PDB entry 5VXF | X-ray diffraction, 1.75 A resolution | chains A and B

[Chain A (and B)]
Molecule: 3-oxoacyl-[ACP] synthase III
Source organism: Xanthomonas campestris pv. campestris (strain ATCC 33913 / DSM 3586 / NCPPB 528 / LMG 568 / P 25)
Notes: EC 2.3.1.41; chain B of this document is another copy of the same molecule, construct and numbering; everything in this record applies to it too
UniProtKB: Q8PDX2 (Q8PDX2_XANCP); residues 21-358 here correspond to UniProt positions 1-338 (UniProt number = residue number - 20)
Chain sequence (358 residues; numbered 1 to 358; the number before each row is that of its first residue):
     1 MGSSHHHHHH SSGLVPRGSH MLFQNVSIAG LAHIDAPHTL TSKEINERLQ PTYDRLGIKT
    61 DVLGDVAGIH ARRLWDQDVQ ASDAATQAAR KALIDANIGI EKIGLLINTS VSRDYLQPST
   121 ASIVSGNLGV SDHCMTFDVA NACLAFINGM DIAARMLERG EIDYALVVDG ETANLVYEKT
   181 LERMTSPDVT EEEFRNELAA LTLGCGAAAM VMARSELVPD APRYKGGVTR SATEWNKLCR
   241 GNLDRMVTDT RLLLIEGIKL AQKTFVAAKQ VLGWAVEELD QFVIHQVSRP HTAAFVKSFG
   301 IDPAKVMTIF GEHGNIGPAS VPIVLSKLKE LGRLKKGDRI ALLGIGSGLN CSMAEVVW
Not modelled in the structure: 1-13 (chain B: 1-18, 238-249)
Construct notes: initiating methionine (1); expression tag (2-20); engineered mutation Gln117 (Glu97 in Q8PDX2)
Swiss-Prot annotation at these positions:
  - active site: Cys143 (Acyl-thioester intermediate)
  - binding site (Mn(2+)): His38, Asp76
  - site: His285 (Important for activity)

[Interface between chain A and chain B]
Pairs across the interface - 83 pairs, chain A then chain B:
  Met21(A) with Arg159(B), hydrogen bond (backbone-side chain); Gly160(B); Glu161(B)
  Leu22(A) with Arg159(B), hydrogen bond (backbone-side chain)
  Phe23(A) with Arg159(B)
  Val111(A) with Leu116(B)
  Arg113(A) with Arg113(B); Leu116(B)
  Leu116(A) with Val111(B)
  Gln117(A) with Val111(B); Ser347(B), hydrogen bond
  Pro118(A) with Asn236(B); Ser347(B)
  Ser119(A) with Ala140(B)
  Ser122(A) with Thr233(B); Asn236(B); Gly348(B)
  Ile123(A) with Asn236(B)
  Ser125(A) with Thr233(B)
  Gly126(A) with Thr233(B); Asn236(B)
  Val130(A) with Thr233(B)
  Ser131(A) with Ser231(B), hydrogen bond (backbone-side chain)
  Asp132(A) with Arg230(B); Ser231(B), hydrogen bond (backbone-backbone); Lys263(B), salt bridge
  His133(A) with Arg230(B), hydrogen bond
  Cys134(A) with Ser231(B), hydrogen bond (backbone-side chain)
  Thr136(A) with Asn141(B), hydrogen bond (backbone-side chain); Asn350(B)
  Phe137(A) with Ala140(B); Asn141(B); Ile152(B), hydrophobic
  Asp138(A) with Val139(B); Ala140(B), hydrogen bond (backbone-backbone)
  Val139(A) with Phe137(B), hydrophobic; Asp138(B)
  Ala140(A) with Arg113(B); Ser119(B); Phe137(B); Asp138(B), hydrogen bond (backbone-backbone)
  Asn141(A) with Thr136(B), hydrogen bond (side chain-backbone); Phe137(B)
  Arg155(A) with Met156(B); Arg159(B); Glu161(B), salt bridge
  Met156(A) with Arg155(B)
  Glu158(A) with Arg159(B), salt bridge
  Arg159(A) with Met21(B), hydrogen bond (side chain-backbone); Leu22(B), hydrogen bond (side chain-backbone); Phe23(B); Arg155(B); Glu158(B), salt bridge
  Glu161(A) with Arg155(B), salt bridge
  Thr229(A) with Met135(B)
  Arg230(A) with Asp132(B); His133(B), hydrogen bond
  Ser231(A) with Ser131(B), hydrogen bond (side chain-backbone); Asp132(B), hydrogen bond (backbone-backbone); Cys134(B), hydrogen bond (side chain-backbone)
  Thr233(A) with Ser122(B); Ser125(B); Gly126(B); Val130(B)
  Asn236(A) with Pro118(B); Ser122(B); Ile123(B); Gly126(B)
  Cys239(A) with Gln117(B), hydrogen bond; Pro118(B)
  Arg240(A) with Tyr115(B), hydrogen bond; Gln117(B)
  Gly241(A) with Tyr115(B); Leu116(B), hydrogen bond (backbone-backbone); Gln117(B), hydrogen bond (backbone-backbone)
  Asn242(A) with Leu116(B)
  Leu243(A) with Leu116(B), hydrophobic
  Met246(A) with Gln117(B)
  Lys263(A) with Asp132(B), salt bridge
  Ser347(A) with Gln117(B), hydrogen bond; Pro118(B)
  Gly348(A) with Ser122(B)
  Asn350(A) with Thr136(B)
Interface residues without a listed pair, chain A (48 interface residues in all): Met135, Ala142, Asn148, Ile152
Interface residues without a listed pair, chain B (44 interface residues in all): Ala142, Asn148, Thr229

[Overview]
Chain A and chain B form an interface of 48 and 44 residues respectively; the contacts include 22 hydrogen
bonds and 6 salt bridges. Among the polar pairs are Asp132(A)-Lys263(B), Arg155(A)-Glu161(B) and
Glu158(A)-Arg159(B).
Chain A and chain B are both 3-oxoacyl-[ACP] synthase III (Xanthomonas campestris pv. campestris (strain ATCC
33913 / DSM 3586 / NCPPB 528 / LMG 568 / P 25)); the structure, Crystal structure of Xanthomonas campestris
OleA E117Q, was determined by X-ray diffraction together with 5VXD, 5VXE, 5VXG, 5VXH and 5VXI from the same
study.
